PDB entry 2AHA | X-ray diffraction, 1.98 A resolution | chain A

== Chain A ==
Protein: Green fluorescent protein
Source organism: Aequorea victoria
Notes: fragment: gfp
Reference sequence: P42212 (GFP_AEQVI); aligned to UniProt positions 1-238 over residues 1-238
Chain sequence (236 residues; row label = number of the first residue in the row; note: 2 numbers in that range are skipped by the numbering (no residue carries them; nothing is unmodelled there)):
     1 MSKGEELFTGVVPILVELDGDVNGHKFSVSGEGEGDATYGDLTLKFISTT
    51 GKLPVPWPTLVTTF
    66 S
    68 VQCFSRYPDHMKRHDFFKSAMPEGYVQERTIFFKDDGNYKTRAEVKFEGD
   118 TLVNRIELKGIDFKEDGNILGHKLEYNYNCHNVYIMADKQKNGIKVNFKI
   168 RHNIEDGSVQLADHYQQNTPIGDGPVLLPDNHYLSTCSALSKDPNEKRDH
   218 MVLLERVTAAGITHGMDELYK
Disordered / not traced: 1, 230-238
Sequence notes: engineered mutation Asp41 (Lys in P42212), Ser48 (Cys in P42212), Arg80 (Gln in P42212), Cys147 (Ser in P42212), Cys204 (Gln in P42212), Arg223 (Phe in P42212); chromophore (66, 66, 66)
Modified / non-standard residues: Ser66 ([(4Z)-2-(1-amino-2-hydroxyethyl)-4-(4-hydroxybenzylidene)-5-oxo-4,5-dihydro-1H-imidazol-1-yl]acetic acid; GYS)
Covalent attachments: covalent link Ser66-Val68
Reported in the primary citation:
  - interface residues: Lys209
  - conformationally variable residues: Cys204
  - contacts within the chain: Asp41-Arg223 (salt bridge)

== Summary ==
From the paper: the interface residue Lys209; conformational variability at Cys204.
Chain A is Green fluorescent protein (Aequorea victoria); the structure, Crystal structure analysis of a
rate-enhanced variant of redox-sensitive green fluorescent protein in the reduced form ..., was determined by
X-ray diffraction, deposited together with 2AH8.
